Entry 6LNC (electron microscopy, 3.21 A resolution); this record covers chains M and F of the 11 polymer chains in the assembly.

Chain M:
Molecule: Crispr RNA
From: Vibrio cholerae
Sequence (60 nucleotides; each row starts with the number of its first residue):
     1 CUGAUAACUU CACGGCGGGC UUGAUGUCCG CGUCUACCUG GUGAACUGCC GAGUAGGUAG

Chain F:
Molecule: CRISPR-associated protein Cas7
From: Vibrio cholerae
Amino-acid sequence (354 residues; numbered -1 to 352; the number before each row is that of its first residue; numbers below 1 keep their minus sign (Gly-1 is residue -1)):
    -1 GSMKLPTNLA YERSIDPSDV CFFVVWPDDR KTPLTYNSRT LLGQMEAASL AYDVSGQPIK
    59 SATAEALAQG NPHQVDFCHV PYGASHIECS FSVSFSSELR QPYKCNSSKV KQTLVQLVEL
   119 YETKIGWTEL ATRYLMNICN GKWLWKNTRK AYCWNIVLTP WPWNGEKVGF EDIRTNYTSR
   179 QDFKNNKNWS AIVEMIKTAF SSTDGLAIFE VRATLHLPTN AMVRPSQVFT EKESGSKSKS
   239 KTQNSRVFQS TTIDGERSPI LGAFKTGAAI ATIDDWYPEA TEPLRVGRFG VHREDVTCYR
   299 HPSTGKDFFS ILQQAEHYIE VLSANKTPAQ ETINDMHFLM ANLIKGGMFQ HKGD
Unresolved in the structure: -1 to 1, 230-240, 323-324, 351-352

Interface between chain M and chain F:
Residue-residue contacts (38):
  U10(M) - Tyr101(F)  phosphate contact
  C11(M) - Ala8(F)  base contact
  C11(M) - Tyr9(F)  sugar contact
  C11(M) - Glu10(F)  phosphate contact
  C11(M) - Tyr101(F)  sugar contact
  C11(M) - Lys102(F)  base contact
  C11(M) - Met346(F)  base contact
  A12(M) - Glu10(F)  phosphate contact
  A12(M) - Arg11(F)  salt bridge to the phosphate
  A12(M) - Lys343(F)  sugar contact
  A12(M) - Gly344(F)  sugar contact
  A12(M) - Gly345(F)  sugar contact
  A12(M) - Met346(F)  base contact
  C13(M) - Arg11(F)  salt bridge to the phosphate
  C13(M) - Phe262(F)  base contact
  C13(M) - Arg283(F)  sugar contact
  G14(M) - Trp143(F)  base contact
  G14(M) - Phe262(F)  phosphate contact
  G14(M) - Lys263(F)  sugar contact
  G14(M) - Ala266(F)  sugar contact
  G14(M) - Arg283(F)  salt bridge to the phosphate
  G14(M) - Arg291(F)  base contact
  G15(M) - Gln225(F)  hydrogen bond to the sugar
  G15(M) - Val226(F)  base contact
  G15(M) - Phe227(F)  base contact
  G15(M) - Thr228(F)  base contact
  G15(M) - Gln247(F)  phosphate contact
  C16(M) - Ser224(F)  phosphate contact
  C16(M) - Gln225(F)  hydrogen bond to the phosphate
  C16(M) - Lys263(F)  salt bridge to the phosphate
  G17(M) - Arg222(F)  salt bridge to the phosphate
  G17(M) - Gln225(F)  hydrogen bond to the phosphate
  G19(M) - Leu39(F)  base contact
  G19(M) - Leu40(F)  hydrogen bond to the sugar
  G19(M) - Gly41(F)  hydrogen bond to the sugar
  G19(M) - His71(F)  hydrogen bond to the base
  G19(M) - Ser243(F)  base contact
  U21(M) - Leu40(F)  hydrogen bond to the phosphate
Other interface residues (no listed pair), chain M (12 interface residues in all): G18, C20
Other interface residues (no listed pair), chain F (30 interface residues in all): Gln42, Lys144

Summary:
The interface between chain M and chain F involves 12 residues on one side and 30 on the other; the contacts
include 7 hydrogen bonds and 5 salt bridges. Among the polar pairs are G19(M)-His71(F), G15(M)-Gln225(F) and
G19(M)-Leu40(F).
Chain M is Crispr RNA and chain F is CRISPR-associated protein Cas7, both from Vibrio cholerae; the structure,
CryoEM structure of Cascade-TniQ complex, was determined by electron microscopy (same publication as 6LNB).
